PDB entry 6BQT | X-ray diffraction, 2.80 A resolution | chains A and C of the 3 polymer chains in the assembly

== Chain A ==
Name: 14-3-3 protein theta
Organism: Homo sapiens
UniProt: P27348 (1433T_HUMAN); numbering as in UniProt (aligned over 1-245)
Chain sequence (245 residues; numbered 1 to 245; the number before each row is that of its first residue):
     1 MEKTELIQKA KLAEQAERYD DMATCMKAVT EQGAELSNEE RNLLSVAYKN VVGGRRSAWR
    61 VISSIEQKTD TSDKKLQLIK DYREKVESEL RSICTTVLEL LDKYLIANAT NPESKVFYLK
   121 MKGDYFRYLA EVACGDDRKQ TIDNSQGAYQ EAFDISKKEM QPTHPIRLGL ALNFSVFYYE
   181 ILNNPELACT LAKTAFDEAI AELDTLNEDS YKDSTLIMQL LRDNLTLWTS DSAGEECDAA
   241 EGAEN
Not modelled in the structure: 231-245
Swiss-Prot annotation at these positions:
  - site (Interaction with phosphoserine on interacting protein): Arg56, Arg127
  - modified residue: Met1 (N-acetylmethionine), Lys3 (N6-acetyllysine), Lys49 (N6-acetyllysine), Lys68 (N6-acetyllysine), Tyr82 (3'-nitrotyrosine), Ser92 (Phosphoserine), Tyr104 (3'-nitrotyrosine), Lys115 (N6-acetyllysine), Ser232 (Phosphoserine)
  - cross-link: Lys49 (Glycyl lysine isopeptide (Lys-Gly) (interchain with G-Cter in SUMO2))

== Chain C ==
Name: Insulin receptor substrate protein of 53 kDa, peptide (IRSp53)
UniProt: Q9UQB8 (BAIP2_HUMAN), isoform Q9UQB8-2; residue numbers follow UniProt; this construct covers 335-366
Chain sequence (32 residues; each row starts with the number of its first residue):
   335 DSYSNTLPVR KSVTPKNSYA TTENKTLPRS SS
Not modelled in the structure: 335-336, 346-356, 366
Modified residues: Thr340 (phosphothreonine; TPO); Thr360 (phosphothreonine; TPO)
Swiss-Prot annotation at these positions:
  - modified residue: Ser336 (Phosphoserine), Thr340 (Phosphothreonine), Ser346 (Phosphoserine), Thr360 (Phosphothreonine), Ser366 (Phosphoserine)
What the authors report for this chain:
  - mutagenesis - T340A, T360A: decreased binding to 14-3-3

== How chain A and chain C interact ==
Contacting residue pairs - 29 pairs, chain A then chain C:
  Tyr19(A) with Ser365(C)
  Ser45(A) with Pro362(C)
  Lys49(A) with Thr360(C); Pro362(C)
  Asn50(A) with Ser364(C); Ser365(C), hydrogen bond (side chain-backbone)
  Arg56(A) with Thr360(C)
  Arg60(A) with Glu357(C), salt bridge
  Lys120(A) with Leu361(C), hydrogen bond (side chain-backbone)
  Arg127(A) with Thr360(C)
  Tyr128(A) with Thr360(C)
  Leu172(A) with Lys359(C); Thr360(C); Leu361(C)
  Asn173(A) with Thr360(C); Leu361(C), hydrogen bond (side chain-backbone)
  Val176(A) with Asn358(C); Lys359(C); Thr360(C)
  Tyr179(A) with Asn358(C)
  Glu180(A) with Glu357(C); Asn358(C), hydrogen bond
  Leu216(A) with Arg363(C)
  Ile217(A) with Leu361(C), hydrophobic
  Asp223(A) with Lys359(C)
  Asn224(A) with Asn358(C); Lys359(C), hydrogen bond (side chain-backbone)
  Leu227(A) with Glu357(C)
  Trp228(A) with Asn358(C), hydrogen bond
Also at the interface, not in a pair above, chain A (22 interface residues in all): Asp124, Leu220
From the paper, about this interface:
  - interface residues, chain A: Lys49(A), Arg56(A), Arg127(A), Tyr128(A)

== In short ==
Chain A and chain C form an interface of 22 and 9 residues respectively; the contacts include 6 hydrogen bonds
and 1 salt bridge. Polar contacts include Arg60(A)-Glu357(C), Asn50(A)-Ser365(C) and Lys120(A)-Leu361(C). From
the paper: T340A and T360A of chain C reduce binding to 14-3-3; interface residues Lys49(A), Arg56(A) and
Arg127(A) among others.
Here chain A is 14-3-3 protein theta (Homo sapiens) and chain C is Insulin receptor substrate protein of 53
kDa, peptide (IRSp53). Entry 6BQT (Complex of 14-3-3 theta with an IRSp53 peptide doubly-phosphorylated at
T340 and T360) was determined by X-ray diffraction, deposited together with 6BCR, 6BCY, 6BD1 and 6BD2.
